6K37 - chain A; structure by X-ray diffraction, 2.50 A resolution.

# Chain A
Molecule: Slr0355 protein
From: Synechocystis sp. PCC 6803
Reference sequence: Q55650 (Q55650_SYNY3); numbering as in UniProt (aligned over 1-331)
Amino-acid sequence (353 residues; row label = number of the first residue in the row; numbers below 1 keep their minus sign (Met-21 is residue -21)):
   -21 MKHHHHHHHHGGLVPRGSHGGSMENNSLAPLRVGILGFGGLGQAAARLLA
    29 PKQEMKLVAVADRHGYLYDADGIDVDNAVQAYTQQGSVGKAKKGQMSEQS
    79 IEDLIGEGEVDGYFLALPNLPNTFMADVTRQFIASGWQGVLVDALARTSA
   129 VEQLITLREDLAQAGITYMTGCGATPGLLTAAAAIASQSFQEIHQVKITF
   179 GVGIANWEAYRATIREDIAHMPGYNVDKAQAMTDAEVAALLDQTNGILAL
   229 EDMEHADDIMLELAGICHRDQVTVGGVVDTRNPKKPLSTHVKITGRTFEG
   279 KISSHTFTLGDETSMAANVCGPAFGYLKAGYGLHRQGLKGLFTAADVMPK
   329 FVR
Not modelled in the structure: -21 to 4
Differences from the reference sequence: expression tag (-21 to 0); engineered mutation Ala124 (Lys in Q55650)
Residues lining bound ligands:
  - NAD+ (CWL; (3R)-3-[(1R)-1-azanylethyl]nonanedioic acid): Ala124, Ala152, Thr153, Phe178, Gly179, Val180, Thr191, Asp195, Met231, His233, Val256, Lys263, Thr267, Leu287, Thr291, Ser292, Met293, Asn296
  - NAD (nicotinamide-adenine-dinucleotide): Gly15, Phe16, Gly17, Gly18, Leu19, Gly20, Ala39, Asp40, Arg41, Tyr60, Ile79, Ala94, Leu95, Pro96, Asn97, Phe102, Ala122, Leu123, Ala124, Gly151, Ala152, Thr153, Pro154, Ala187, Tyr188, Arg189, Ala190, Thr191, Glu194, Met293, Val297

# In short
Ligands of chain A: NAD and NAD+.
Chain A is Slr0355 protein (Synechocystis sp. PCC 6803); the structure, Crystal structure of BioU (K124A) from
Synechocystis sp.PCC6803 in complex with NAD+ and the analog of ..., was determined by X-ray diffraction
together with 6K36, 6K38 and 6ITD from the same study.
